Entry 3U3M (X-ray diffraction, 2.30 A resolution); this record covers chain A.

Chain A:
Name: Sulfotransferase 1A1
Organism: Homo sapiens
Notes: EC 2.8.2.1
Reference sequence: P50225 (ST1A1_HUMAN); residues 1-295 here = UniProt positions 1-295
Amino-acid sequence (315 residues; numbered -19 to 295; the number before each row is that of its first residue; numbers below 1 keep their minus sign (Met-19 is residue -19)):
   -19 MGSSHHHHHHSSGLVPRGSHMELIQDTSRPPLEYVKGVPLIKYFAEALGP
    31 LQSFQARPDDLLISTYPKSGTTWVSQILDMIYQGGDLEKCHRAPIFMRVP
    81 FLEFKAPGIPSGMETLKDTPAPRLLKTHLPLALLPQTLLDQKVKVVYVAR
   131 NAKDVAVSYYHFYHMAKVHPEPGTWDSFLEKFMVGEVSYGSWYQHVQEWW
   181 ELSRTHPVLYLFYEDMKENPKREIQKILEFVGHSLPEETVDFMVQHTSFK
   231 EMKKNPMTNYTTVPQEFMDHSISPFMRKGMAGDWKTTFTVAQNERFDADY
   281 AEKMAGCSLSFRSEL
Unresolved in the structure: -19 to 6
Differences from the reference sequence: expression tag (-19 to 0)
Residues lining bound ligands:
  - 7-hydroxy-2-oxo-2H-chromene-3-carbonitrile (3QV): Ile21, Phe24, Phe81, Phe84, Lys106, His108, Phe142, Ala146, Lys147, Val148, His149, Phe247, Met248
  - adenosine-3'-5'-diphosphate (A3P): Pro47, Lys48, Ser49, Gly50, Thr51, Thr52, Trp53, Arg130, Ser138, Tyr193, Lys197, Thr227, Ser228, Phe229, Met232, Phe255, Met256, Arg257, Lys258, Gly259
Curated features (UniProtKB/Swiss-Prot):
  - active site: His108 (Proton acceptor)
  - binding site (3'-phosphoadenylyl sulfate): Lys48 to Trp53, Arg130, Ser138, Tyr193, Thr227 to Met232, Phe255 to Gly259
  - binding site (substrate): Lys106 to His108
  - modified residue: Ser138 (Phosphoserine)
  - natural variant: Glu151 (E151D; E151Q), His213 (R213H: In allele SULT1A1*2; this construct carries the variant), Met223 (V223M: this construct carries the variant)
  - mutagenesis: Cys70 (C70S: Increased sensitivity of enzyme activity to heat inactivation), Asp249 (D249G: Increased activity towards p-nitrophenol)
What the authors report for this chain:
  - conformationally variable residues (loop rearrangement, side-chain flip): Ala86 to Pro90, Phe247
  - binding site for 7-hydroxy-2-oxo-2H-chromene-3-carbonitrile: Phe247
  - mutagenesis - Y240C, D249G: decreased stability

Overview:
Chain A binds adenosine-3'-5'-diphosphate and 7-hydroxy-2-oxo-2H-chromene-3-carbonitrile. Curated annotation
(UniProt) lists active-site residue His108, 20 residues binding 3'-phosphoadenylyl sulfate, 3
substrate-binding residues and 2 mutagenesis sites. From the paper: a binding site for
7-hydroxy-2-oxo-2H-chromene-3-carbonitrile at Phe247; Y240C and D249G reduce stability.
Chain A is Sulfotransferase 1A1 (Homo sapiens); the structure, Crystal structure of Human SULT1A1 bound to PAP
and 3-Cyano-7-hydroxycoumarin, was determined by X-ray diffraction, deposited together with 3U3J, 3U3K, 3U3O
and 3U3R.
